PDB entry 721P | X-ray diffraction, 2.00 A resolution | chain A

Chain A:
Molecule: H-ras P21 protein
Organism: Homo sapiens
UniProtKB: P01112 (RASH_HUMAN); numbering as in UniProt (aligned over 1-166)
Sequence (166 residues; each row starts with the number of its first residue):
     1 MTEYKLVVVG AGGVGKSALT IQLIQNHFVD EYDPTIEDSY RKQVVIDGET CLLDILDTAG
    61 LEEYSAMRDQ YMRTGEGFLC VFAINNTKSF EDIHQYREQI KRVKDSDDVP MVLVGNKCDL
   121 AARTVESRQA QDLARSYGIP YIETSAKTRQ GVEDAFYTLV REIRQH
Sequence notes: engineered mutation L61 (Gln in P01112)
Bound ions: Mg2+: S17, T35 (together with GMP-PNP)
Small-molecule neighbours: GMP-PNP (GNP; phosphoaminophosphonic acid-guanylate ester): A11, G12, G13, V14, G15, K16, S17, A18, F28, V29, D30, E31, D33, P34, T35, T58, A59, G60, N116, K117, D119, L120, S145, A146, K147
Swiss-Prot annotation at these positions:
  - region: H166 (Hypervariable region)
  - motif: Y32 to Y40 (Effector region)
  - binding site (GTP): G13 to A18, V29 to T35, A59, G60, N116 to D119, S145 to K147
  - modified residue: M1 (N-acetylmethionine), T2 (N-acetylthreonine), C118 (S-nitrosocysteine)
  - glycosylation: T35 (Microbial infection: O-linked (Glc) threonine)
  - natural variant: G12 (G12A: In CSTLO; G12C: In CSTLO; G12D: In CSTLO; G12E: In CSTLO; G12S: In CSTLO and CMEMS; G12V: In CSTLO, bladder carcinoma and CMEMS), G13 (G13C: In CSTLO; G13D: In CSTLO; G13R: In SFM), Q22 (Q22K: In CMEMS), E37 (E37EE: In CSTLO), T58 (T58I: In CSTLO), L61 (Q61L: In melanoma; this construct carries the variant), E63 (E63K: In CMEMS), S89 (S89C: Found in a patient with severe fetal hydrops and pleural effusion; uncertain significance), K117 (K117R: In CSTLO), A146 (A146T: In CSTLO; A146V: In CSTLO)
  - mutagenesis: S17 (S17N: Dominant negative. Prevents PLCE1 EGF-induced recruitment to plasma membrane. No effect on subcellular location of isoform 2), N26 (N26G: Loss of interaction with PLCE1; when associated with V-12), V29 (V29A: No effect on interaction with PLCE1; when associated with V-12), Y32 (Y32F: Loss of interaction and recruitment to plasma membrane of PLCE1; when associated with V-12), P34 (P34G: No effect on interaction with PLCE1; when associated with V-12), T35 (T35S: Loss of interaction with PLCE1; when associated with V-12), E37 (E37G: No effect on interaction with PLCE1; when associated with V-12), D38 (D38N: No effect on interaction with PLCE1; when associated with V-12), S39 (S39C: No effect on interaction with PLCE1; when associated with V-12), A59 (A59T: Loss of GTPase activity and creation of an autophosphorylation site), A83 (A83T: GTP-binding activity reduced by factor of 30), C118 (C118S: Abolishes S-nitrosylation. No stimulation of guanine nucleotide exchange), 3 further mutagenesis entries in UniProt

Overview:
Bound to chain A: GMP-PNP. S17 and T35 form the Mg2+ site. UniProt lists 22 GTP-binding residues and 16
mutagenesis sites.
Chain A is H-ras P21 protein (Homo sapiens); the structure, Three-dimensional structures of H-ras P21 mutants:
molecular basis for their inability to function as signal switch ..., was determined by X-ray diffraction
together with 221P, 421P, 521P and 621P from the same study.
